4FT2 - chains A and B of the 3 polymer chains in the assembly; structure by X-ray diffraction, 3.20 A resolution.

Chain A (and B):
Molecule: DNA (cytosine-5)-methyltransferase 1
Organism: Zea mays
Notes: EC 2.1.1.37; chain B of this document is another copy of the same molecule, construct and numbering; everything in this record applies to it too
UniProtKB: Q9AXT8 (CMT1_MAIZE); residue numbers follow UniProt; this construct covers 130-912
Amino-acid sequence (784 residues; numbered 129 to 912; the number before each row is that of its first residue):
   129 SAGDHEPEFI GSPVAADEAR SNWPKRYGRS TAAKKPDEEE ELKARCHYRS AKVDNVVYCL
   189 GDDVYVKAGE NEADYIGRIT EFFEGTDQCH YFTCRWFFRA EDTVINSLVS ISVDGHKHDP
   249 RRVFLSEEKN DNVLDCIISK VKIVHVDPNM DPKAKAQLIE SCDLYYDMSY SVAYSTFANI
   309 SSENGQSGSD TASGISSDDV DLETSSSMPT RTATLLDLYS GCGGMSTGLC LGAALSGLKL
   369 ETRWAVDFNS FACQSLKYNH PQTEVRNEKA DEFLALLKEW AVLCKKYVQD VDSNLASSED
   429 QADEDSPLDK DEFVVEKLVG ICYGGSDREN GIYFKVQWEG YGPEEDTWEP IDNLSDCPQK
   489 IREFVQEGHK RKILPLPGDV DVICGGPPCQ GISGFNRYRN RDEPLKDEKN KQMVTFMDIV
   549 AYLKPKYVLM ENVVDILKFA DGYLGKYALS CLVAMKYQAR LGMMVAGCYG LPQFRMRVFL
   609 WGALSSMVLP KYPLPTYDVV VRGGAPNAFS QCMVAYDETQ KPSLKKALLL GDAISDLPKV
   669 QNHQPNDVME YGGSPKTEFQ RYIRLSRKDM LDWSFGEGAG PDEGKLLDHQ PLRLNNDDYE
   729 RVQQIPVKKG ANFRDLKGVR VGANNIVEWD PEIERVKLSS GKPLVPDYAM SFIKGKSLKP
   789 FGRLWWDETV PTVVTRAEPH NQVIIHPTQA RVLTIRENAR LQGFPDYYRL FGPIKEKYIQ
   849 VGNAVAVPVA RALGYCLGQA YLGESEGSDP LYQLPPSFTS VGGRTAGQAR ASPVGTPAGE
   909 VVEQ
Not modelled in the structure: 129-131, 157-169, 310-337, 417-441, 519-533, 887-912 (chain B: 129-133, 156-169, 308-337, 417-439, 519-533, 886-912)
Differences from the reference sequence: expression tag (129)
Small-molecule neighbours: S-adenosylhomocysteine (SAH): Tyr347, Ser348, Gly349, Cys350, Gly351, Gly352, Met353, Asp375, Phe376, Asn377, Glu396, Lys397, Ala398, Gly514, Pro516, Gln540, Glu559, Asn851, Ala852, Val853

How chain A and chain B interact:
Pairs across the interface (15; chain A residue first):
  Glu467(A) - Tyr776(B)
  Glu467(A) - His808(B)
  Gly468(A) - Tyr776(B)
  Gly468(A) - His808(B)
  Tyr469(A) - Glu806(B)
  Tyr469(A) - His808(B)
  Tyr469(A) - Asn809(B)
  Glu472(A) - Lys843(B)  salt bridge
  Glu473(A) - Glu806(B)
  Asn723(A) - Glu472(B)
  Tyr776(A) - Glu467(B)
  Tyr776(A) - Gly468(B)
  Tyr776(A) - Tyr469(B)  hydrophobic
  His808(A) - Tyr469(B)
  His808(A) - Glu473(B)  salt bridge
Interface residues without a listed pair, chain A (11 interface residues in all): Glu806, Asn809, Lys843

Summary:
The interface between chain A and chain B involves 11 residues on one side and 10 on the other; the contacts
include 2 salt bridges. Polar contacts include Glu472(A)-Lys843(B) and His808(A)-Glu473(B). Bound to chain A:
S-adenosylhomocysteine.
Both chains are DNA (cytosine-5)-methyltransferase 1 (Zea mays). Entry 4FT2 (crystal structure of Zea mays
ZMET2 in complex H3(1-15)K9me2 peptide and SAH) was determined by X-ray diffraction, deposited together with
4FSX and 4FT4.
